PDB entry 4GDK | X-ray diffraction, 2.70 A resolution | chains C and F of the 6 polymer chains in the assembly

# Chain C (and F)
Protein: Autophagy-related protein 16-1
Organism: Homo sapiens
Notes: chain F of this document is another copy of the same molecule, construct and numbering; everything in this record applies to it too
Reference sequence: Q676U5 (A16L1_HUMAN); residues 11-43 here = UniProt positions 11-43
Amino-acid sequence (36 residues; each row starts with the number of its first residue):
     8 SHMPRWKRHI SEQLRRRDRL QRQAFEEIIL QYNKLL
Not modelled in the structure: 8-9 (chain F: 8)
Differences from the reference sequence: expression tag (8-10)
Curated features (UniProtKB/Swiss-Prot):
  - region: W13 to L43 (Interaction with ATG5)
  - mutagenesis: I17 (I17W: Abolishes interaction with ATG5), L21 (L21W: Abolishes interaction with ATG5), R24 (R24D: Abolishes interaction with ATG5), F32 to I36 (In FII mutant; abolished binding to membranes and lipidation to ATG8 family proteins), I36 (I36W: Reduces interaction with ATG5)

# How chain C and chain F interact
Pairs across the interface (9):
  A31(C) - F32(F)
  F32(C) - A31(F)
  I35(C) - I35(F)  hydrophobic
  Q38(C) - Y39(F)
  Y39(C) - Q38(F)
  Y39(C) - L42(F)  hydrophobic
  L42(C) - L42(F)
  L42(C) - L43(F)  hydrophobic
  L43(C) - L42(F)  hydrophobic
Other interface residues (no listed pair), chain C (9 interface residues in all): R23, I36
Other interface residues (no listed pair), chain F (9 interface residues in all): R23, I36

# Summary
The chain C/chain F interface involves 9 residues from each chain. Curated annotation (UniProt) lists 8
mutagenesis sites on chain C.
Chain C and chain F are both Autophagy-related protein 16-1 (Homo sapiens); the structure, Crystal Structure
of Human Atg12~Atg5 Conjugate in Complex with an N-terminal Fragment of Atg16L1, was determined by X-ray
diffraction together with 4GDL from the same study.
